PDB entry 3Q3N | X-ray diffraction, 1.84 A resolution | chains A and B of the 4 polymer chains in the assembly

Chain A:
Name: Toluene-4-monooxygenase system protein A
Source organism: Pseudomonas mendocina
Notes: EC 1.14.13.-
UniProt: Q6Q8Q7 (Q6Q8Q7_PSEME); the author numbering skips numbers that UniProt does not, so the offset changes along the chain: 1-491 = UniProt 1-491; 500-508 = UniProt 492-500
Chain sequence (500 residues; row label = number of the first residue in the row; note: 8 numbers in that range are skipped by the numbering (no residue carries them; nothing is unmodelled there)):
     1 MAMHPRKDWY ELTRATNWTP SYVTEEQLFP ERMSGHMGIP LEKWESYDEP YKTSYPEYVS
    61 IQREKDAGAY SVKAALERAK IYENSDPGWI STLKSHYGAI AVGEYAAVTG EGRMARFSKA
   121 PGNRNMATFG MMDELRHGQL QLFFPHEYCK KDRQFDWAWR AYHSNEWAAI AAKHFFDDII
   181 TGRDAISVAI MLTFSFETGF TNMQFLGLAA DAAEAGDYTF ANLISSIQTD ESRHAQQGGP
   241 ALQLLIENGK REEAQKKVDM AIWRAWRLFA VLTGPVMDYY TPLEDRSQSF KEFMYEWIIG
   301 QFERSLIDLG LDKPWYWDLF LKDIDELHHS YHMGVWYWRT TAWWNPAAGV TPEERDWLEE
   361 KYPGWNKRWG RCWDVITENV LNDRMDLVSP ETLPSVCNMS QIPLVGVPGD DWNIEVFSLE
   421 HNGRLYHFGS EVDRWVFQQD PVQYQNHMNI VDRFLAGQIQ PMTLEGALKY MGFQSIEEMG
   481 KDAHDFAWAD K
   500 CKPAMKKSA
Not modelled in the structure: 1, 501-508
Metal / ion sites: Fe ion site 1: Glu104, Glu134, His137 (together with P-nitrophenol); Fe ion site 2: Glu134, Glu197, Glu231, His234 (together with P-nitrophenol)
Ligand contacts:
  - P-nitrophenol (NPO), molecule 1: Ala99, Ile100, Gly103, Glu104, Ala107, Glu134, Tyr162, Phe176, Ile180, Phe196, Glu197, Thr201, Phe205, Glu231, His234
  - P-nitrophenol (NPO), molecule 2: Trp167, Trp338, Thr341, Leu393, Pro394, Val396, Gln401, Pro403, Ile450, Ala467, Met471
  - P-nitrophenol (NPO), molecule 3: Trp338, Thr341, Pro390, Glu391, Thr392, Leu393, Phe454, Met462, Thr463, Leu464, Ala467

Chain B:
Name: Toluene-4-monooxygenase system protein E
Source organism: Pseudomonas mendocina
Notes: EC 1.14.13.-
UniProt: Q00460 (TMOE_PSEME); residues 1-305 here = UniProt positions 1-305
Chain sequence (307 residues; row label = number of the first residue in the row; note: 21 numbers in that range are skipped by the numbering (no residue carries them; nothing is unmodelled there)):
     1 MSFESKKPMR TWSHLAEMRK KPSEYDIVSR KLHYSTNNPD SPWELSPDSP MNLWYKQYRN
    61 ASPLKHDNWD AFTDPDQLVY RTYNLMQDGQ ESYVQSLFDQ FNEREHDQMV REGWEHTMAR
   121 CYSPLRYLFH CLQMSSAYVQ QMAPASTISN CCILQTADSL RWLTHTAYRT HELSLTYPDA
   181 GLGEHERELW EKEPGWQGLR ELMEKQLTAF DWGEAFVSLN LVVKPMIVES IFKPLQQQAW
   241 ENNDTLLPLL IDSQLKDAER HSRWSKALVK HALENPDNHA VIEGWIEKWR PLADRAAEAY
   301 LSMLS
   327 SD
Not modelled in the structure: 1, 328

Interface between chain A and chain B:
Residue-residue contacts (199):
  Ala2(A) with Asp99(B), hydrogen bond (backbone-side chain); Asn102(B), hydrogen bond (backbone-side chain); Glu103(B), hydrogen bond (backbone-side chain)
  Met3(A) with Gln95(B); Asp99(B); Tyr168(B)
  His4(A) with Asn102(B); Tyr168(B), hydrogen bond (backbone-side chain); Glu172(B), salt bridge; Leu175(B)
  Asp8(A) with His171(B), hydrogen bond (backbone-side chain)
  Trp9(A) with Tyr168(B); His171(B)
  Leu12(A) with Arg126(B); Ala167(B); Thr170(B); His171(B); Gly183(B)
  Thr13(A) with Leu163(B); Ala167(B)
  Ala15(A) with Arg126(B), hydrogen bond (backbone-side chain); Tyr127(B), hydrogen bond (backbone-side chain)
  Thr16(A) with Tyr127(B); His130(B), hydrogen bond; Leu163(B)
  Asn17(A) with Tyr127(B); Arg187(B)
  Trp18(A) with Cys131(B), hydrophobic; Arg187(B); Trp190(B); Glu191(B); Arg200(B); Glu204(B), hydrogen bond
  Thr19(A) with Arg187(B), hydrogen bond; Glu191(B), hydrogen bond (backbone-side chain); Arg200(B), hydrogen bond (backbone-side chain)
  Pro20(A) with Arg200(B); Glu204(B)
  Ser21(A) with Arg200(B), hydrogen bond; Glu204(B), hydrogen bond (backbone-side chain)
  Tyr22(A) with Gln197(B), hydrogen bond; Arg200(B); Glu201(B); Glu204(B), hydrogen bond (backbone-side chain)
  Val23(A) with Glu204(B), hydrogen bond (backbone-side chain)
  Gln27(A) with Thr208(B); Phe210(B)
  Leu28(A) with Leu207(B), hydrophobic
  Phe29(A) with Met134(B), hydrophobic
  Arg32(A) with Pro50(B), hydrogen bond (side chain-backbone); Leu53(B); Trp54(B)
  Met33(A) with Met51(B), hydrophobic; Trp54(B)
  Glu45(A) with Arg187(B), salt bridge
  Tyr55(A) with Tyr83(B), hydrogen bond; Gln87(B), hydrogen bond; Ala157(B); Asp158(B); Arg161(B)
  Pro56(A) with Glu91(B); Gln95(B)
  Tyr58(A) with Tyr80(B), hydrogen bond
  Val59(A) with Asn84(B); Asp88(B)
  Ser60(A) with Asp88(B)
  Gln62(A) with Tyr80(B), hydrogen bond; Asn84(B)
  Arg63(A) with Leu85(B); Asp88(B), salt bridge
  Asp66(A) with Tyr80(B)
  Tyr70(A) with Arg81(B)
  Val102(A) with Leu32(B); Tyr34(B), hydrophobic
  Tyr105(A) with Leu32(B), hydrophobic; His33(B); Ser146(B), hydrogen bond (side chain-backbone); Ser149(B); Asn150(B), hydrogen bond
  Ala106(A) with Tyr34(B)
  Val108(A) with Gln140(B); Ile153(B), hydrophobic
  Thr109(A) with Tyr55(B); Gln140(B), hydrogen bond
  Gly112(A) with Gln140(B); Gln141(B)
  Arg113(A) with Met51(B); Tyr55(B), hydrogen bond; Gln141(B)
  Ala115(A) with Met134(B); Ala137(B), hydrophobic
  Arg116(A) with Met134(B); Gln141(B); Leu207(B), hydrogen bond (side chain-backbone); Phe210(B)
  Phe117(A) with Tyr138(B), hydrophobic; Gln141(B)
  Arg124(A) with His130(B), hydrogen bond; Gln133(B); Met134(B)
  Asn125(A) with His130(B); Gln133(B), hydrogen bond; Leu160(B)
  Thr128(A) with Gln133(B), hydrogen bond; Thr156(B); Leu160(B)
  Phe129(A) with Leu160(B), hydrophobic
  Met131(A) with Gln140(B); Thr156(B)
  Met132(A) with Tyr80(B); Tyr83(B), hydrophobic; Ile153(B), hydrophobic; Leu154(B), hydrophobic; Ala157(B), hydrophobic
  Leu135(A) with Asn150(B); Ile153(B), hydrophobic
  Arg136(A) with Tyr80(B)
  Gln139(A) with Val28(B); Ser29(B); Val79(B); Tyr80(B); Asn150(B)
  Leu142(A) with Trp12(B); Val28(B); Leu32(B), hydrophobic
  Phe143(A) with Val28(B), hydrophobic
  His146(A) with Arg10(B); Thr11(B), hydrogen bond; Trp12(B); Ile27(B)
  Cys149(A) with Pro8(B); Met9(B); Trp12(B), hydrophobic
  Lys150(A) with Pro8(B); Met9(B), hydrogen bond (backbone-backbone)
  Lys151(A) with Pro8(B)
  Arg153(A) with Lys6(B); Lys7(B), hydrogen bond (side chain-backbone); Pro8(B); Met9(B)
  Phe155(A) with Trp12(B)
  Asp156(A) with Met9(B); Trp12(B); Ser13(B), hydrogen bond (side chain-backbone)
  Ala158(A) with Trp12(B), hydrophobic
  Trp159(A) with Trp12(B), hydrophobic; Ser13(B); His14(B), hydrogen bond; Arg30(B); Lys31(B), hydrogen bond (side chain-backbone); Leu32(B)
  Tyr162(A) with Tyr34(B)
  His163(A) with Lys31(B), hydrogen bond (side chain-backbone); Tyr34(B); Asn37(B), hydrogen bond
  Lys173(A) with Tyr34(B); Glu44(B)
  His174(A) with Glu44(B); Leu45(B)
  Asp177(A) with Tyr34(B), hydrogen bond; Trp43(B); Glu44(B), hydrogen bond (side chain-backbone); Leu45(B)
  Asp178(A) with Leu45(B)
  Thr181(A) with Trp43(B); Met51(B)
  Gly182(A) with Met51(B)
  Arg183(A) with Met51(B)
  Val442(A) with Ser46(B); Ser49(B)
  Gln443(A) with Leu45(B); Ser46(B), hydrogen bond (backbone-backbone); Ser49(B); Pro50(B)
  Tyr444(A) with Ser46(B)
  Gln445(A) with Ser46(B)
  Asn446(A) with Ser46(B), hydrogen bond (backbone-side chain); Pro47(B); Asp48(B), hydrogen bond
  His447(A) with Glu44(B), salt bridge; Leu45(B); Ser46(B)
  Arg453(A) with Glu44(B), salt bridge
  Glu465(A) with Ser2(B), hydrogen bond (side chain-backbone); Phe3(B)
  Leu468(A) with Phe3(B), hydrophobic
  Lys469(A) with Ser2(B), hydrogen bond (side chain-backbone); Phe3(B)
  Phe473(A) with Phe3(B)
  Gln474(A) with Glu4(B); Lys6(B)
  Ser475(A) with Glu4(B); Lys6(B)
  Ile476(A) with Phe3(B), hydrophobic; Glu4(B); Ser5(B)
  Glu477(A) with Ser5(B), hydrogen bond; Lys6(B), hydrogen bond (side chain-backbone)
  Met479(A) with Phe3(B), hydrophobic
Also at the interface, not in a pair above, chain A (93 interface residues in all): Pro30, Asp133, Pro145, Asp152, Arg160, Ile170, Asp184
Also at the interface, not in a pair above, chain B (90 interface residues in all): Glu24, Phe98, Met142, Thr164, Lys205

Summary:
Chain A and chain B form an interface of 93 and 90 residues respectively; the contacts include 47 hydrogen
bonds and 5 salt bridges. Polar pairs include His4(A)-Glu172(B), Glu45(A)-Arg187(B) and Arg63(A)-Asp88(B).
Ligands of chain A: 3 copies of P-nitrophenol.
Here chain A is Toluene-4-monooxygenase system protein A and chain B is Toluene-4-monooxygenase system protein
E, both from Pseudomonas mendocina. Entry 3Q3N (Toluene 4 monooxygenase HD complex with p-nitrophenol) was
determined by X-ray diffraction (same publication as 3Q14, 3Q2A, 3Q3M, 3Q3O, 3RI7 and 3RMK).
